PDB entry 5AO0 | X-ray diffraction, 3.73 A resolution | chains A and B

[Chain A (and B)]
Name: Deoxynucleoside triphosphate triphosphohydrolase SAMHD1
Organism: Homo sapiens
Notes: chain B of this document is another copy of the same molecule, construct and numbering; everything in this record applies to it too
UniProtKB: Q9Y3Z3 (SAMH1_HUMAN); numbering as in UniProt (aligned over 41-583)
Amino-acid sequence (565 residues; numbered 19 to 583; the number before each row is that of its first residue):
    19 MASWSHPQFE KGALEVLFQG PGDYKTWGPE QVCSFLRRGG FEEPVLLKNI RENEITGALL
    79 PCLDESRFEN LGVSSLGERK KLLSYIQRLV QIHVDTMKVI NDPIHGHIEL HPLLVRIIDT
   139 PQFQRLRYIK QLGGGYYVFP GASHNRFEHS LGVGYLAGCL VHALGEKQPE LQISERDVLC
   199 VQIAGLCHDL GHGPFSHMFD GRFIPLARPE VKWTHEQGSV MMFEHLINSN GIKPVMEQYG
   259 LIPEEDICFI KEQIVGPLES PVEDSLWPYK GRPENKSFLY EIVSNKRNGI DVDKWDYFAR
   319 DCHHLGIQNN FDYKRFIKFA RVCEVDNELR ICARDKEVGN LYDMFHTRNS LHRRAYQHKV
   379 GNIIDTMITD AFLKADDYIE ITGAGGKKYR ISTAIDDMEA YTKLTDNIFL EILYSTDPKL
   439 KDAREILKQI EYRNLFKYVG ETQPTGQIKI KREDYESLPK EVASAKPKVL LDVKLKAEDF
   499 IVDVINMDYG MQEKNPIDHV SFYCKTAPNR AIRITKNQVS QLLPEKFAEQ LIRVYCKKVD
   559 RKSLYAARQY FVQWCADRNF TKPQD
Unresolved in the structure: 19-109, 277-284, 506-516, 532-546, 583 (chain B: 19-112, 278-283, 464-465, 507-516, 530-547)
Cystine bridges: Cys341-Cys350
Construct notes: expression tag (19-40)
Ion coordination: Fe ion: His167, His206, Asp207, Asp311 (together with 2'-3'-dideoxyguanosine-5'-triphosphate)
Residues lining bound ligands:
  - 2'-3'-dideoxyguanosine-5'-triphosphate (DG3), molecule 1: Lys116, Val117, Ile118, Val133, Ile136, Asp137, Gln142, Arg145, Phe165
  - 2'-3'-dideoxyguanosine-5'-triphosphate (DG3), molecule 2: Tyr155, Val156, Val378, Arg451, Leu453
  - 2'-3'-dideoxyguanosine-5'-triphosphate (DG3), molecule 3: Arg164, His167, His206, Asp207, His210, His215, Gly219, His233, Glu234, Asp311, Lys312, Tyr315, His370, Tyr374, Asn380
Swiss-Prot annotation at these positions:
  - active site: His233
  - binding site (GTP): Lys116, Val117, Asp137, Gln142, Arg145, Arg451, Lys455, Lys523
  - binding site (dATP): Asn119, Gln149, Val156, Arg164, His210, His215, Lys312, Tyr315, Asp319, Arg333, Arg352, Lys354, Asn358, Arg366, Gln375, His376, Lys377, Lys523
  - binding site (dCTP): Asn119, Gln149, Val156, Arg164, His210, His215, Lys312, Tyr315, Asp319, Arg333, Arg352, Lys354, Arg366, Arg372, Gln375, His376, Lys377, Lys523
  - binding site (dGTP): Asn119, Gln149, Leu150, Val156, Arg164, Lys312, Tyr315, Asp319, Arg333, Arg352, Lys354, Asn358, Arg366, Tyr374, Gln375, His376, Lys377, Lys523
  - binding site (dTTP): Asn119, Gln149, Val156, Arg164, His210, His215, Lys312, Tyr315, Asp319, Arg333, Arg352, Lys354, Gln375, His376, Lys377, Lys523
  - binding site (Mn(2+)): His167, His206, Asp207, Asp311
  - modified residue: Ser93 (Phosphoserine)
  - cross-link (Glycyl lysine isopeptide (Lys-Gly)): Lys467 (interchain with G-Cter in SUMO2), Lys469 (interchain with G-Cter in SUMO2), Lys492 (interchain with G-Cter in SUMO2)
Reported in the primary citation:
  - self-association interface (contacts with another copy of this molecule): Asp361, His364, Arg372
  - Fe ion coordination: His167, His206, Asp207, Asp311
  - binding site for 2'-3'-dideoxyguanosine-5'-triphosphate: Arg164
  - mutagenesis - R372D: abolished catalytic activity
  - mutagenesis - R372D: abolished growth

[Chain A / chain B interface]
Pairs across the interface (62):
  Ile118(A) - Pro158(B)  hydrophobic
  Asn119(A) - Pro158(B)
  Asn119(A) - Leu323(B)  hydrogen bond (side chain-backbone)
  Pro121(A) - Gly159(B)
  Pro121(A) - His322(B)
  Asp137(A) - Glu449(B)
  Asp137(A) - Tyr450(B)
  Asp137(A) - Arg451(B)
  Thr138(A) - Glu449(B)
  Pro139(A) - Glu449(B)
  Pro139(A) - Tyr450(B)
  Gln142(A) - Glu449(B)
  Arg145(A) - Tyr154(B)  hydrogen bond (side chain-backbone)
  Arg145(A) - Tyr155(B)
  Tyr146(A) - Tyr155(B)  hydrogen bond
  Tyr146(A) - Phe427(B)
  Tyr146(A) - Leu428(B)  hydrophobic
  Tyr154(A) - Arg145(B)  hydrogen bond (backbone-side chain)
  Tyr154(A) - Asn163(B)  hydrogen bond
  Tyr154(A) - Glu166(B)  hydrogen bond
  Tyr155(A) - Arg145(B)
  Tyr155(A) - Tyr146(B)  hydrogen bond
  Pro158(A) - Ile118(B)  hydrophobic
  Pro158(A) - Asn119(B)
  Pro158(A) - Glu166(B)
  Gly159(A) - Pro121(B)
  Ser161(A) - Ser161(B)  hydrogen bond
  Ser161(A) - His162(B)  hydrogen bond (side chain-backbone)
  Ser161(A) - Glu166(B)
  His162(A) - Ser161(B)  hydrogen bond (backbone-side chain)
  Asn163(A) - Tyr154(B)  hydrogen bond
  Asn163(A) - Ser161(B)
  Glu166(A) - Tyr154(B)  hydrogen bond
  Glu166(A) - Pro158(B)
  Glu166(A) - Ser161(B)
  Asn248(A) - Tyr450(B)
  His321(A) - His321(B)  hydrogen bond
  His322(A) - Pro121(B)
  His322(A) - His322(B)
  Leu323(A) - Asn119(B)
  Thr400(A) - Thr434(B)
  Lys421(A) - Tyr432(B)
  Thr423(A) - Leu428(B)
  Thr423(A) - Tyr432(B)  hydrogen bond
  Asn425(A) - Asn425(B)  hydrogen bond
  Asn425(A) - Leu428(B)
  Asn425(A) - Tyr432(B)
  Phe427(A) - Tyr146(B)
  Leu428(A) - Tyr146(B)  hydrophobic
  Leu428(A) - Asn425(B)
  Tyr432(A) - Lys421(B)
  Tyr432(A) - Thr423(B)  hydrogen bond
  Tyr432(A) - Asn425(B)
  Thr434(A) - Thr400(B)
  Glu449(A) - Asp137(B)
  Glu449(A) - Thr138(B)
  Glu449(A) - Pro139(B)
  Glu449(A) - Gln142(B)
  Tyr450(A) - Asp137(B)
  Tyr450(A) - Pro139(B)
  Tyr450(A) - Asn248(B)
  Arg451(A) - Asp137(B)
Also at the interface, not in a pair above, chain A (38 interface residues in all): Lys148, Phe157, Phe165, Leu169, Gly324, Thr420
Also at the interface, not in a pair above, chain B (39 interface residues in all): Asp120, Lys148, Phe165, Leu169, Gly324, Thr420, Glu429

[Summary]
38 residues of chain A and 39 residues of chain B are in contact, with 16 hydrogen bonds. Among the polar
pairs are Asn119(A)-Leu323(B), Arg145(A)-Tyr154(B) and Tyr146(A)-Tyr155(B). Chain A binds 3 copies of
2'-3'-dideoxyguanosine-5'-triphosphate. The paper reports a binding site for
2'-3'-dideoxyguanosine-5'-triphosphate at Arg164(A); R372D of chain A abolishes catalytic activity.
Chain A and chain B are both Deoxynucleoside triphosphate triphosphohydrolase SAMHD1 (Homo sapiens); the
structure, Crystal structure of human SAMHD1 (amino acid residues 41-583) bound to ddGTP, was determined by
X-ray diffraction together with 5AO3, 5AO1, 5AO2 and 5AO4 from the same study.
